3POZ - chain A; structure by X-ray diffraction, 1.50 A resolution.

# Chain A
Protein: Epidermal growth factor receptor
From: Homo sapiens
Notes: EC 2.7.10.1
Reference sequence: P00533 (EGFR_HUMAN); residues 696-1022 here = UniProt positions 696-1022
Amino-acid sequence (327 residues; row label = number of the first residue in the row):
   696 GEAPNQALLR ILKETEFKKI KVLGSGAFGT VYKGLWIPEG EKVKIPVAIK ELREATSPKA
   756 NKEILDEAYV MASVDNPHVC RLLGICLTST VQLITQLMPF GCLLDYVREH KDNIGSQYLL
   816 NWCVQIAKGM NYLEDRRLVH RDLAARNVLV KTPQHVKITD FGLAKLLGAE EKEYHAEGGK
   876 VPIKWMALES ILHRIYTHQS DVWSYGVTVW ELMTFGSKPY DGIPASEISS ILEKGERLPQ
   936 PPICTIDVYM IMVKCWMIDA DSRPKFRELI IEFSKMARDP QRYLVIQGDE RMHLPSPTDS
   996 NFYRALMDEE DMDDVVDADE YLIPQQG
Not modelled in the structure: 696-700, 734-737, 748-754, 868-874, 1004-1009, 1018-1022
Swiss-Prot annotation at these positions:
  - active site: Asp-837 (Proton acceptor)
  - binding site (ATP): Leu-718 to Val-726, Lys-745, Thr-790, Gln-791, Asp-855
  - site: Tyr-1016 (Important for interaction with PIK3C2B)
  - modified residue: Lys-745 (N6-(2-hydroxyisobutyryl)lysine), Tyr-869 (Phosphotyrosine), Ser-991 (Phosphoserine), Ser-995 (Phosphoserine), Tyr-998 (Phosphotyrosine), Tyr-1016 (Phosphotyrosine)
  - cross-link (Glycyl lysine isopeptide (Lys-Gly)): Lys-716 (interchain with G-Cter in ubiquitin), Lys-737 (interchain with G-Cter in ubiquitin), Lys-754 (interchain with G-Cter in ubiquitin), Lys-757 (interchain with G-Cter in ubiquitin), Lys-867 (interchain with G-Cter in ubiquitin), Lys-929 (interchain with G-Cter in ubiquitin), Lys-960 (interchain with G-Cter in ubiquitin), Lys-970 (interchain with G-Cter in ubiquitin)
  - natural variant: Glu-709 (E709A: Found in a lung cancer sample; E709G: Found in a lung cancer sample; E709K: Found in a lung cancer sample), Gly-719 (G719A: Found in a lung cancer sample; G719C: Found in a lung cancer sample; G719D: Found in a lung cancer sample; G719S: Found in a lung cancer sample), Gly-724 (G724S: Found in a lung cancer sample), Glu-734 (E734K: Found in a lung cancer sample), Glu-746 to Ser-752 (sequence variant, change not given here; Found in a lung cancer sample), Glu-746 to Thr-751 (sequence variant, change not given here; Found in a lung cancer sample), Glu-746 to Ala-750 (deletion: Found in a lung cancer sample), Glu-746 (deletion: Found in a lung cancer sample), Leu-747 to Thr-751 (deletion: Found in a lung cancer sample), Leu-747 to Glu-749 (deletion: Found in a lung cancer sample), Leu-747 (L747F: Found in a lung cancer sample), Arg-748 (R748P: Found in a lung cancer sample), 12 further natural variant entries in UniProt
  - mutagenesis: Pro-699 (P699A: Reduced phosphorylation), Asn-700 (N700A: Abolishes phosphorylation), Leu-704 (L704A: Abolishes phosphorylation), Arg-705 (R705A: Abolishes phosphorylation), Ile-706 (I706A: Abolishes phosphorylation), Lys-745 (K745A/M: Abolishes kinase activity), Asp-974 (D974A: Strongly reduced phosphorylation), Arg-977 (R977A: Reduced phosphorylation), Glu-1005 to Asp-1006 (Constitutively activated kinase), Tyr-1016 (Y1016F: 50% decrease in interaction with PIK3C2B. 65% decrease in interaction with PIK3C2B; when associated with F-1197. Abolishes interaction with PIK3C2B; when associated with F-1197 and F-1092)
Residues lining bound ligands: tak-285 (03P; N-{2-[4-({3-chloro-4-[3-(trifluoromethyl)phenoxy]phenyl}amino)-5H-pyrrolo[3,2-d]pyrimidin-5-yl]ethyl}-3-hydroxy-3-methylbutanamide): Leu-718, Gly-719, Val-726, Ala-743, Ile-744, Lys-745, Met-766, Cys-775, Arg-776, Leu-777, Leu-788, Ile-789, Thr-790, Gln-791, Leu-792, Met-793, Gly-796, Arg-841, Asn-842, Leu-844, Ile-853, Thr-854, Asp-855, Phe-856, Leu-858
From the paper describing this entry:
  - specificity-determining residues: Cys-775 (proposed by the authors, not directly observed)
  - binding site for tak-285: Met-766, Cys-775, Leu-777, Leu-788, Thr-790, Met-793, Thr-854, Phe-856
  - conformationally variable residues (loop rearrangement): Gly-857 to Gly-863

# Summary
Ligands of chain A: tak-285. From UniProt: active-site residue Asp-837, 13 ATP-binding residues and 11
mutagenesis sites. The paper reports a binding site for tak-285 at Met-766, Cys-775 and Leu-777 among others;
the specificity determinant Cys-775.
Chain A is Epidermal growth factor receptor (Homo sapiens); the structure, EGFR Kinase domain complexed with
tak-285, was determined by X-ray diffraction, deposited together with 3PP0.
